Entry 8JAL (electron microscopy, 3.30 A resolution); this record covers chains A and S of the 10 polymer chains in the assembly.

== Chain A ==
Molecule: Amyloid protein-binding protein 2
From: Homo sapiens
Reference sequence: Q92624 (APBP2_HUMAN); residues 1-585 here = UniProt positions 1-585
Chain sequence (585 residues; numbered 1 to 585; the number before each row is that of its first residue):
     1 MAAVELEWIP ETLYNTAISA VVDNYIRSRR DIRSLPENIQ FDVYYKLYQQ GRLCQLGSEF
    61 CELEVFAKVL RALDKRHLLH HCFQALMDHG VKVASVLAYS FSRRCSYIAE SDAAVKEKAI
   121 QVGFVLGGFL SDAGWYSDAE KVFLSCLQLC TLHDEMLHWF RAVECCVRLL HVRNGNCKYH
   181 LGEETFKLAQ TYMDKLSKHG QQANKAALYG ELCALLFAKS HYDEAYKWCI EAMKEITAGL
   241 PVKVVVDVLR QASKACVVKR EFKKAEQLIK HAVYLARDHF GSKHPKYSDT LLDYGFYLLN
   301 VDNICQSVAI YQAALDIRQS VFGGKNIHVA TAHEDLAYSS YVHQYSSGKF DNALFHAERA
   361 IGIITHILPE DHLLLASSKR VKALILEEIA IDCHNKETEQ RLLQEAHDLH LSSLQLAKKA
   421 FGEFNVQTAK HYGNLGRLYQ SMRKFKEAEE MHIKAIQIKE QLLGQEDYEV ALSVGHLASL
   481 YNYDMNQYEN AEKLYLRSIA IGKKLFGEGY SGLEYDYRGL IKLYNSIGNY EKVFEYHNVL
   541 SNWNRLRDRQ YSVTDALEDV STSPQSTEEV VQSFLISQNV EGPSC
Disordered / not traced: 1-7, 579-585
Bound ions: Zn2+: Cys54, His89 (shared with 2 residues of chain B)

== Chain S ==
Molecule: Leu-thr-arg-asn-lys-gly-pro
From: Homo sapiens
Chain sequence (11 residues; each row starts with the number of its first residue; numbers below 1 keep their minus sign (Thr-9 is residue -9)):
    -9 TRGRLTRNKG P
Disordered / not traced: -9 to -6

== Chain A / chain S interface ==
Residue-residue contacts (42):
  Tyr338(A) with Lys-1(S); Gly0(S), hydrogen bond (side chain-backbone); Pro1(S), hydrogen bond (side chain-backbone)
  Tyr341(A) with Lys-1(S); Gly0(S), hydrogen bond (side chain-backbone)
  Val342(A) with Lys-1(S)
  Tyr345(A) with Leu-5(S), hydrophobic; Arg-3(S), hydrogen bond (side chain-backbone); Asn-2(S), hydrogen bond (side chain-backbone); Lys-1(S)
  Arg380(A) with Pro1(S), hydrogen bond (side chain-backbone)
  Leu384(A) with Gly0(S); Pro1(S)
  Glu387(A) with Arg-3(S), salt bridge
  Glu388(A) with Arg-3(S), salt bridge
  Ile391(A) with Arg-3(S)
  Lys430(A) with Pro1(S)
  Asn434(A) with Gly0(S); Pro1(S), hydrogen bond (side chain-backbone)
  Arg437(A) with Arg-3(S); Asn-2(S), hydrogen bond (side chain-backbone); Lys-1(S); Gly0(S)
  Gln440(A) with Thr-4(S), hydrogen bond
  Ser441(A) with Arg-3(S), hydrogen bond
  Lys459(A) with Pro1(S)
  Tyr468(A) with Lys-1(S), hydrogen bond
  Glu469(A) with Pro1(S)
  Leu472(A) with Asn-2(S); Lys-1(S); Pro1(S), hydrophobic
  His476(A) with Asn-2(S); Lys-1(S), hydrogen bond (side chain-backbone); Pro1(S)
  Ser479(A) with Thr-4(S), hydrogen bond (side chain-backbone); Arg-3(S)
  Tyr483(A) with Thr-4(S)
  Gly512(A) with Asn-2(S)
  Tyr515(A) with Leu-5(S), hydrophobic; Arg-3(S); Asn-2(S)
  Arg518(A) with Leu-5(S)
Other interface residues (no listed pair), chain A (27 interface residues in all): Ser346, Tyr495, Tyr510

== In short ==
27 residues of chain A face 7 of chain S across their interface, with 13 hydrogen bonds and 2 salt bridges.
Polar pairs include Glu387(A)-Arg-3(S), Glu388(A)-Arg-3(S) and Tyr338(A)-Gly0(S). The Zn2+ site is built by
Cys54(A) and His89(A).
Here chain A is Amyloid protein-binding protein 2 and chain S is Leu-thr-arg-asn-lys-gly-pro, both from Homo
sapiens. Entry 8JAL (Structure of CRL2APPBP2 bound with RxxGP degron (dimer)) was determined by electron
microscopy, deposited together with 8JAR and 8JAU.
